8A9T - chains C and D of the 6 polymer chains in the assembly; structure by X-ray diffraction, 2.30 A resolution.

[Chain C]
Molecule: Tubulin alpha-1B chain
From: Bos taurus
Reference sequence: P81947 (TBA1B_BOVIN); residue numbers follow UniProt; this construct covers 1-451
Sequence (451 residues; each row starts with the number of its first residue):
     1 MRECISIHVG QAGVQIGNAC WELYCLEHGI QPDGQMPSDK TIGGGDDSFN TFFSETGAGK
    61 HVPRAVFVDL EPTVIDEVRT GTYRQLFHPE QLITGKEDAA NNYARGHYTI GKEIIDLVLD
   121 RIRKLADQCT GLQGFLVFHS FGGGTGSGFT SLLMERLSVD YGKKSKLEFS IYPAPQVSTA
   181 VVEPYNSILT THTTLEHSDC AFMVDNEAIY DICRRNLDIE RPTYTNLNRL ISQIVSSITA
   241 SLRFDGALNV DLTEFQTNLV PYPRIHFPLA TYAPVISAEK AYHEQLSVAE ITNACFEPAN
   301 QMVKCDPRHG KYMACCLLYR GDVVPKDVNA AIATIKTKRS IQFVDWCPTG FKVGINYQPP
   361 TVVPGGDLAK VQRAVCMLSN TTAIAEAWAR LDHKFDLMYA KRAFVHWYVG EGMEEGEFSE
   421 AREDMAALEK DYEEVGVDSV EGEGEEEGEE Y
Not modelled in the structure: 441-451
Metal / ion sites: Ca2+ site 1: Asp39, Thr41, Gly44, Glu55; Ca2+ site 2: Pro307, Thr381
Small-molecule neighbours: GTP (guanosine-5'-triphosphate): Gly10, Gln11, Ala12, Gln15, Ile16, Asp69, Asp98, Ala99, Ala100, Asn101, Asn102, Ser140, Gly142, Gly143, Gly144, Thr145, Gly146, Ile171, Pro173, Val177, Ser178, Thr179, Glu183, Asn206, Tyr224, Leu227, Asn228, Ile231

[Chain D]
Molecule: Tubulin beta-2B chain
From: Bos taurus
Reference sequence: Q6B856 (TBB2B_BOVIN); the author numbering skips numbers that UniProt does not, so the offset changes along the chain: 1-42 = UniProt 1-42; 45-360 = UniProt 43-358; 369-455 = UniProt 359-445
Sequence (445 residues; row label = number of the first residue in the row; note: 10 numbers in that range are skipped by the numbering (no residue carries them; nothing is unmodelled there)):
     1 MREIVHIQAG QCGNQIGAKF WEVISDEHGI DPTGSYHGDS DL
    45 QLERINVYYN EATGNKYVPR AILVDLEPGT MDSVRSGPFG QIFRPDNFVF GQSGAGNNWA
   105 KGHYTEGAEL VDSVLDVVRK ESESCDCLQG FQLTHSLGGG TGSGMGTLLI SKIREEYPDR
   165 IMNTFSVMPS PKVSDTVVEP YNATLSVHQL VENTDETYCI DNEALYDICF RTLKLTTPTY
   225 GDLNHLVSAT MSGVTTCLRF PGQLNADLRK LAVNMVPFPR LHFFMPGFAP LTSRGSQQYR
   285 ALTVPELTQQ MFDSKNMMAA CDPRHGRYLT VAAIFRGRMS MKEVDEQMLN VQNKNSSYFV
   345 EWIPNNVKTA VCDIPP
   369 RGLKMSATFI GNSTAIQELF KRISEQFTAM FRRKAFLHWY TGEGMDEMEF TEAESNMNDL
   429 VSEYQQYQDA TADEQGEFEE EEGEDEA
Not modelled in the structure: 281-285, 441-455
Swiss-Prot annotation at these positions:
  - motif: Met1 to Ile4 (MREI motif)
  - binding site (GTP): Gln11, Glu71, Ser140, Gly144, Thr145, Gly146, Asn206, Asn228
  - binding site (Mg(2+)): Glu71
  - modified residue: Ser40 (Phosphoserine), Thr57 (Phosphothreonine), Lys60 (N6-acetyllysine), Ser174 (Phosphoserine), Thr287 (Phosphothreonine), Thr292 (Phosphothreonine), Arg320 (Omega-N-methylarginine), Glu448 (5-glutamyl polyglutamate)
  - cross-link (Glycyl lysine isopeptide (Lys-Gly)): Lys60 (interchain with G-Cter in ubiquitin), Lys326 (interchain with G-Cter in ubiquitin)
Metal / ion sites: Mg2+: Gln11 (together with GDP)
Small-molecule neighbours: GDP (guanosine-5'-diphosphate): Gly10, Gln11, Cys12, Gln15, Ile16, Glu71, Ala99, Asn101, Ser140, Gly142, Gly143, Gly144, Thr145, Gly146, Ser147, Val171, Pro173, Val177, Ser178, Glu183, Asn206, Leu209, Tyr224, Leu227, Asn228

[Interface between chain C and chain D]
Contacting residue pairs (52; chain C residue first):
  Gln11(C) - Gln247(D)  hydrogen bond
  Lys96(C) - Arg2(D)
  Lys96(C) - Asp130(D)  salt bridge
  Lys96(C) - Cys131(D)
  Glu97(C) - Arg2(D)  salt bridge
  Glu97(C) - Cys131(D)
  Glu97(C) - Arg164(D)  salt bridge
  Glu97(C) - Arg253(D)  salt bridge
  Asp98(C) - Lys254(D)  salt bridge
  Ala100(C) - Arg253(D)
  Ala100(C) - Lys254(D)
  Ala100(C) - Val257(D)
  Asn101(C) - Lys254(D)
  Arg105(C) - Arg253(D)
  Pro175(C) - Asn349(D)
  Ser178(C) - Lys352(D)  hydrogen bond
  Thr179(C) - Gln247(D)
  Thr179(C) - Asn258(D)  hydrogen bond (backbone-side chain)
  Ala180(C) - Asn258(D)
  Val181(C) - Asn258(D)  hydrogen bond (backbone-side chain)
  Val181(C) - Ile347(D)  hydrophobic
  Val181(C) - Pro348(D)
  Glu220(C) - Lys326(D)
  Arg221(C) - Met325(D)
  Arg221(C) - Asp329(D)  salt bridge
  Tyr224(C) - Gln247(D)  hydrogen bond
  Lys394(C) - Asn349(D)  hydrogen bond
  Leu397(C) - Glu345(D)
  Leu397(C) - Trp346(D)
  Leu397(C) - Pro348(D)  hydrophobic
  Leu397(C) - Ala440(D)  hydrophobic
  Met398(C) - Trp346(D)  hydrogen bond (backbone-backbone)
  Met398(C) - Pro348(D)
  Lys401(C) - Phe262(D)
  Lys401(C) - Trp346(D)
  Lys401(C) - Ala438(D)
  Lys401(C) - Thr439(D)  hydrogen bond (side chain-backbone)
  Arg402(C) - Phe262(D)
  Ala403(C) - Pro261(D)
  Ala403(C) - Phe262(D)  hydrophobic
  Phe404(C) - Val257(D)
  Phe404(C) - Asn258(D)
  Phe404(C) - Val260(D)
  Phe404(C) - Pro261(D)  hydrogen bond (backbone-backbone)
  Phe404(C) - Thr314(D)
  His406(C) - Val260(D)  hydrogen bond (side chain-backbone)
  His406(C) - Pro261(D)  hydrogen bond (side chain-backbone)
  His406(C) - Phe262(D)
  His406(C) - Pro263(D)
  Trp407(C) - Ala256(D)
  Trp407(C) - Val257(D)
  Trp407(C) - Val260(D)  hydrogen bond (side chain-backbone)
Also at the interface, not in a pair above, chain C (26 interface residues in all): Val182, Tyr210
Also at the interface, not in a pair above, chain D (29 interface residues in all): Asp251, Met259

[In short]
Chain C and chain D form an interface of 26 and 29 residues respectively; the contacts include 12 hydrogen
bonds and 6 salt bridges. Polar pairs include Lys96(C)-Asp130(D), Glu97(C)-Arg2(D) and Glu97(C)-Arg164(D).
Bound to chain C: GTP. Ligands of chain D: GDP.
Here chain C is Tubulin alpha-1B chain and chain D is Tubulin beta-2B chain, both from Bos taurus. Entry 8A9T
(Tubulin-[1,2]oxazoloisoindole-1 complex) was determined by X-ray diffraction, deposited together with 8A9Z.
